6QNU - chains A and E of the 5 polymer chains in the assembly; structure by electron microscopy, 3.80 A resolution.

[Chain A]
Protein: Fiber protein
Organism: Human adenovirus B serotype 3
UniProt: P04501 (SPIKE_ADE03); residue numbers follow UniProt; this construct covers 130-318
Amino-acid sequence (189 residues; row label = number of the first residue in the row):
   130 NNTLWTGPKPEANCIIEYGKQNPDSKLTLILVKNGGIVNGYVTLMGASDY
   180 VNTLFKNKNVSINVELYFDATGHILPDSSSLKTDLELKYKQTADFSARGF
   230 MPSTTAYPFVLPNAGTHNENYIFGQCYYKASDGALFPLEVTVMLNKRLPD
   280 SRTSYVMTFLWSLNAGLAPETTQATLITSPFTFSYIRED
Unresolved in the structure: 219-224, 240-244

[Chain E]
Protein: Desmoglein-2
Organism: Homo sapiens
UniProt: Q14126 (DSG2_HUMAN); residues 108-331 here correspond to UniProt positions 157-380 (UniProt number = residue number + 49)
Amino-acid sequence (224 residues; numbered 108 to 331; the number before each row is that of its first residue):
   108 PVFTQDVFVGSVEELSAAHTLVMKINATDADEPNTLNSKISYRIVSLEPA
   158 YPPVFYLNKDTGEIYTTSVTLDREEHSSYTLTVEARDGNGEVTDKPVKQA
   208 QVQIRILDVNDNIPVVENKVLEGMVEENQVNVEVTRIKVFDADEIGSDNW
   258 LANFTFASGNEGGYFHIETDAQTNEGIVTLIKEVDYEEMKNLDFSVIVAN
   308 KAAFHKSIRSKYKPTPIPIKVKVK
Unresolved in the structure: 135-145, 194-205, 225-227, 234-237, 292-298

[Chain A / chain E interface]
Pairs across the interface (14):
  A259(A) with R316(E)
  D261(A) with R316(E), salt bridge
  G262(A) with K313(E)
  A263(A) with K313(E); R316(E); S317(E), hydrogen bond (backbone-side chain)
  L264(A) with S317(E), hydrogen bond (backbone-side chain)
  F265(A) with S317(E)
  A294(A) with K320(E), hydrogen bond (backbone-side chain)
  G295(A) with Y319(E); K320(E); P321(E)
  L296(A) with Y319(E), hydrophobic
  P298(A) with R316(E), hydrogen bond (backbone-side chain)
Also at the interface, not in a pair above, chain A (11 interface residues in all): N293
From the paper, about this interface:
  - pairs named by the authors: D261(A)-R316(E)
  - hot spots on chain A (mutagenesis) - N186D (more than 80%), V189G (more than 80%), L296R (more than 80%): decreased binding to DSG2 (citing earlier work)
  - hot spots on chain A (mutagenesis) - F265L: abolished binding to DSG2 (citing earlier work)

[Overview]
The interface between chain A and chain E involves 11 residues on one side and 6 on the other, with 4 hydrogen
bonds and 1 salt bridge. Polar contacts include D261(A)-R316(E), A263(A)-S317(E) and L264(A)-S317(E). The
paper describes a contact between D261(A) and R316(E). The paper reports that N186D, V189G and L296R of chain
A reduce binding to DSG2; F265L of chain A abolishes binding to DSG2.
Chain A is Fiber protein (Human adenovirus B serotype 3) and chain E is Desmoglein-2 (Homo sapiens); the
structure, Human Adenovirus type 3 fiber knob in complex with two copies of Desmoglein-2, was determined by
electron microscopy together with 6QNT from the same study.
